PDB entry 8TK7 | electron microscopy, 2.53 A resolution | chains A and D of the 6 polymer chains in the assembly

[Chain A]
Molecule: Type 1 encapsulin shell protein EncA
Organism: Myxococcus xanthus DK 1622
UniProtKB: Q1D6H4 (ENCAP_MYXXD); residues 0-286 here correspond to UniProt positions 1-287 (UniProt number = residue number + 1)
Chain sequence (287 residues; row label = number of the first residue in the row; numbering starts at 0):
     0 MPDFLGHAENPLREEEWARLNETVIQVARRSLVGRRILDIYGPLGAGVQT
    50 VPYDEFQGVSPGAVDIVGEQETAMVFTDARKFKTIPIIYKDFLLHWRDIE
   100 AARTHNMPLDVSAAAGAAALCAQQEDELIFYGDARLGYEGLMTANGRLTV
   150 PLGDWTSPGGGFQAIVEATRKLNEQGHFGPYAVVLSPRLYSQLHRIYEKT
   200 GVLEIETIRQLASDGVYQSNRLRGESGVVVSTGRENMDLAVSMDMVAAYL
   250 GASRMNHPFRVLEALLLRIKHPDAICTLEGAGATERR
Disordered / not traced: 0, 278-286

[Chain D]
Molecule: Methylated-DNA--protein-cysteine methyltransferase
Organism: Homo sapiens
UniProtKB: E5BBQ0 (E5BBQ0_HUMAN); residues 2-183 here correspond to UniProt positions 1-182 (UniProt number = residue number - 1)
Chain sequence (203 residues; numbered 1 to 203; the number before each row is that of its first residue):
     1 MGPGSDKDCEMKRTTLDSPLGKLELSGCEQGLHEIIFLGKGTSAADAVEV
    51 PAPAAVLGGPEPLMQATAWLNAYFHQPEAIEEFPVPALHHPVFQQESFTR
   101 QVLWKLLKVVKFGEVISYSHLAALAGNPAATAAVKTALSGNPVPILIPCH
   151 RVVQGDLDVGGYEGGLAVKEWLLAHEGHRLGKRGGGSGGGSPEKRLTVGS
   201 LRR
Disordered / not traced: 1-192, 203
Differences from the reference sequence: initiating methionine (1); expression tag (184-203)

[Chain A / chain D interface]
Pairs across the interface - 23 pairs, chain A then chain D:
  Ile24(A) - Thr197(D)
  Ala27(A) - Val198(D)  hydrophobic
  Arg28(A) - Thr197(D)  hydrogen bond (side chain-backbone)
  Arg28(A) - Val198(D)  hydrogen bond (side chain-backbone)
  Leu31(A) - Val198(D)  hydrophobic
  Leu31(A) - Leu201(D)  hydrophobic
  Arg34(A) - Val198(D)
  Arg34(A) - Gly199(D)
  Arg34(A) - Leu201(D)
  Arg35(A) - Leu201(D)
  Arg35(A) - Arg202(D)
  Leu37(A) - Arg202(D)
  Asp38(A) - Arg202(D)  salt bridge
  Pro42(A) - Lys194(D)
  Leu43(A) - Lys194(D)
  Gly44(A) - Lys194(D)
  Asp213(A) - Arg202(D)  salt bridge
  Thr231(A) - Arg202(D)
  Asp243(A) - Leu196(D)
  Asp243(A) - Thr197(D)  hydrogen bond (side chain-backbone)
  Asp243(A) - Val198(D)  hydrogen bond (side chain-backbone)
  Asp243(A) - Gly199(D)  hydrogen bond (side chain-backbone)
  Met244(A) - Thr197(D)  hydrogen bond (backbone-side chain)
Also at the interface, not in a pair above, chain A (18 interface residues in all): Ile36, Ile39, Gly232
Also at the interface, not in a pair above, chain D (8 interface residues in all): Ser200
Interface features reported in the paper:
  - interface residues, chain A: Arg28(A), Arg34(A), Asp38(A), Asp213(A), Asp243(A)

[Overview]
Chain A and chain D form an interface of 18 and 8 residues respectively; the contacts include 6 hydrogen bonds
and 2 salt bridges. Among the polar pairs are Asp38(A)-Arg202(D), Asp213(A)-Arg202(D) and Arg28(A)-Thr197(D).
The paper reports interface residues Arg28(A), Arg34(A) and Asp38(A) among others.
Here chain A is Type 1 encapsulin shell protein EncA (Myxococcus xanthus DK 1622) and chain D is
Methylated-DNA--protein-cysteine methyltransferase (Homo sapiens). Entry 8TK7 (Myxococcus xanthus EncA protein
shell with compartmentalized SNAP-tag cargo protein) was determined by electron microscopy.
